1IZL - chains M and W of the 28 polymer chains in the assembly; structure by X-ray diffraction, 3.70 A resolution.

== Chain M ==
Molecule: Photosystem II: Subunit PsbC
Organism: Thermosynechococcus elongatus
Sequence (473 residues; each row starts with the number of its first residue; X marks 77 residues of unknown identity (built as UNK)):
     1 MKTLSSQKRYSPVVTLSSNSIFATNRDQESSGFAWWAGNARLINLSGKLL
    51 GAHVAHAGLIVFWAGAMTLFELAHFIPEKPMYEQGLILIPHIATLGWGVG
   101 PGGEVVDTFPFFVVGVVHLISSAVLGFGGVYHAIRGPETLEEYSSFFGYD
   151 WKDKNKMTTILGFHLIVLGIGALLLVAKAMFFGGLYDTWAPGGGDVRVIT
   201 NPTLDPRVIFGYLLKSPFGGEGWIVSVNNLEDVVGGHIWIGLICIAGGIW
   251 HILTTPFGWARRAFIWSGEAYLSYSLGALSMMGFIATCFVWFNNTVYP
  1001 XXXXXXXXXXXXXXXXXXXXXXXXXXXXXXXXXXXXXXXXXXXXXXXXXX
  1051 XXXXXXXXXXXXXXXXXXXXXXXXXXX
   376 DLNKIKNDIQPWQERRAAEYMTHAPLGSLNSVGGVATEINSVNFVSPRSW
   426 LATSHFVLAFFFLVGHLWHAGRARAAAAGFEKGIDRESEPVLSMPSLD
Disordered / not traced: 1-42, 99-105, 141-150, 183-184, 200-214, 256-257, 376-406, 457-473
Residues lining bound ligands:
  - chlorophyll a (CLA), molecule 1: L45, A52, H56, G268, Y271, L272, S275
  - chlorophyll a (CLA), molecule 2: L50, H53, G162, F163, H164, V167
  - chlorophyll a (CLA), molecule 3: V54, L125, G128, G129, V130, Y131, H132
  - chlorophyll a (CLA), molecule 4: V61, I87, P90, H91
  - chlorophyll a (CLA), molecule 5: W63, M67, W425, L426, S429, H430
  - chlorophyll a (CLA), molecule 6: L86, P90, L279, S280, M282, G283, A286, L433, A434, F437
  - chlorophyll a (CLA), molecule 7: G162, H164, A270, Y271, Y274, S275, L276, A278, L279
  - chlorophyll a (CLA), molecule 8: L168, G171, A172, V176, H237
  - chlorophyll a (CLA), molecule 9: C244, G247, G248, H251, T255
  - chlorophyll a (CLA), molecule 10: A270, S273, Y274, G277, A278, A445
  - chlorophyll a (CLA), molecule 11: F436, F437, G440

== Chain W ==
Molecule: Photosystem II: Subunit PsbK
Organism: Thermosynechococcus elongatus
UniProtKB: Q9F1K9 (PSBK_SYNEL); residues 1-37 here correspond to UniProt positions 10-46 (UniProt number = residue number + 9)
Sequence (37 residues; row label = number of the first residue in the row):
     1 KLPEAYAIFDPLVDVLPVIPVLFLALAFVWQAAVGFR
Disordered / not traced: 1-4, 32-37
Residues lining bound ligands:
  - chlorophyll a (CLA), molecule 1: V13, D14, P17
  - chlorophyll a (CLA), molecule 2: P17, P20, V21

== How chain M and chain W interact ==
Residue-residue contacts (10):
  I43(M) - Q31(W)
  N44(M) - Q31(W)
  W63(M) - V13(W)
  W63(M) - L16(W)
  W63(M) - P17(W)
  A66(M) - F9(W)
  A66(M) - V13(W)
  M67(M) - V13(W)
  F70(M) - F9(W)
  F70(M) - D10(W)
Other interface residues (no listed pair), chain M (8 interface residues in all): L59, F62
Other interface residues (no listed pair), chain W (7 interface residues in all): L12

== Overview ==
8 residues of chain M and 7 residues of chain W are in contact. One chlorophyll a molecule is bound between
chain M and chain W. Bound to chain M: 11 copies of chlorophyll a. Chain W binds chlorophyll a.
Here chain M is Photosystem II: Subunit PsbC and chain W is Photosystem II: Subunit PsbK, both from
Thermosynechococcus elongatus. Entry 1IZL (Crystal Structure of Photosystem II) was determined by X-ray
diffraction.
